PDB entry 8TW7 | electron microscopy, 3.80 A resolution | chains 5 and 1 of the 8 polymer chains in the assembly

== Chain 5 ==
Protein: Replication factor C subunit 5
From: Saccharomyces cerevisiae
UniProt: P38251 (RFC5_YEAST); residues 4-353 here = UniProt positions 4-353
Chain sequence (354 residues; each row starts with the number of its first residue):
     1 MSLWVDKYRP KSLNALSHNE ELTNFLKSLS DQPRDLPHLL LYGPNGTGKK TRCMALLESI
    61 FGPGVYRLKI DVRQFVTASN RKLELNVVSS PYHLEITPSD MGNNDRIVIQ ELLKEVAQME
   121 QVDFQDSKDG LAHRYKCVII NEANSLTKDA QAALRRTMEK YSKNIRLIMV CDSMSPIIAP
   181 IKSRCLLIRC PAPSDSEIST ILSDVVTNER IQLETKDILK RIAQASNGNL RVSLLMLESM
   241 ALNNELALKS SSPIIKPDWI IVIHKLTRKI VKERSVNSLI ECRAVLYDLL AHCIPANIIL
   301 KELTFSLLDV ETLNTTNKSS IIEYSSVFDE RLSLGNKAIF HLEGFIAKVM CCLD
Disordered / not traced: 1-3, 118-132, 354
Sequence notes: initiating methionine (1); expression tag (2-3, 354)
Ligand contacts: ADP (adenosine-5'-diphosphate): Val-5, Tyr-8, Arg-9, Pro-10, Ala-15, Leu-16, Ser-17, His-18, Gly-46, Thr-47, Gly-48, Lys-49, Lys-50, Thr-51, Ile-201, Leu-230, Arg-231, Leu-234
Curated features (UniProtKB/Swiss-Prot):
  - binding site (ATP): Val-5, Ser-17, Gly-43 to Thr-51, Arg-231

== Chain 1 ==
Protein: Chromosome transmission fidelity protein 18
From: Saccharomyces cerevisiae
UniProt: P49956 (CTF18_YEAST); numbering as in UniProt (aligned over 386-643)
Chain sequence (258 residues; each row starts with the number of its first residue):
   386 NTWASSNKDS PISWFKIVNQ LFRKDPHRDI KEQFYELLNQ VELNGNSDRI LQGCFNIFPY
   446 VKYSDNGIRK PANISDWLFF HDLMYQSMYA HNGELLRYSA LVPLVFFQTF GDIANKDDIR
   506 MKNSEYEQRE LKRANSDIVS LIMRHISVQS PLMASFTDRK SLIFEILPYL DSMISSDFNK
   566 IRNLKLKQAI MEELVQLLKS FQLNLIQNRS EGFDVRGGLT IDPPIDEVVL LNPKHINEVQ
   626 HKRANNLSSL LAKIEENR

== Chain 5 / chain 1 interface ==
Pairs across the interface (58):
  Trp-4(5) / Leu-555(1)  hydrophobic
  Trp-4(5) / Met-558(1)  hydrophobic
  Trp-4(5) / Leu-582(1)  hydrophobic
  Trp-4(5) / Phe-586(1)  hydrophobic
  Asp-6(5) / Met-538(1)
  Lys-7(5) / Gln-581(1)
  Arg-9(5) / Leu-537(1)
  Arg-9(5) / Met-538(1)
  Lys-11(5) / Leu-537(1)
  Lys-50(5) / Ser-540(1)
  Tyr-66(5) / Pro-536(1)
  Leu-68(5) / Pro-536(1)
  Glu-95(5) / Ser-540(1)
  Asn-141(5) / Ser-540(1)
  Leu-235(5) / Ile-551(1)  hydrophobic
  Leu-235(5) / Tyr-554(1)  hydrophobic
  Glu-238(5) / Met-558(1)
  Ser-239(5) / Tyr-554(1)
  Ser-239(5) / Met-558(1)
  Leu-242(5) / Met-558(1)  hydrophobic
  Leu-242(5) / Ser-561(1)
  Glu-245(5) / Ile-566(1)
  Leu-246(5) / Leu-571(1)  hydrophobic
  Ile-255(5) / Tyr-554(1)
  Pro-257(5) / Phe-549(1)
  Pro-257(5) / Tyr-554(1)
  Asp-258(5) / Pro-553(1)
  Asp-258(5) / Val-614(1)
  Trp-259(5) / Phe-549(1)  hydrogen bond (side chain-backbone)
  Val-276(5) / Pro-444(1)
  Ile-280(5) / Pro-444(1)
  Ile-280(5) / Tyr-445(1)
  Asp-288(5) / Leu-616(1)
  Ala-291(5) / Gln-513(1)
  Ala-291(5) / Leu-516(1)  hydrophobic
  Ala-291(5) / Asn-520(1)  hydrogen bond (backbone-side chain)
  His-292(5) / Val-613(1)
  Cys-293(5) / Asn-520(1)
  Cys-293(5) / Val-524(1)  hydrophobic
  Cys-293(5) / Ile-548(1)
  Cys-293(5) / Val-613(1)  hydrophobic
  Pro-295(5) / Lys-545(1)
  Phe-328(5) / Ser-460(1)
  Phe-328(5) / Asp-461(1)
  Arg-331(5) / Asp-461(1)  salt bridge
  Arg-331(5) / Phe-464(1)
  Leu-334(5) / Gln-471(1)
  Lys-337(5) / Asp-467(1)
  Lys-337(5) / Glu-510(1)
  Phe-340(5) / Phe-440(1)  hydrophobic
  Phe-340(5) / Asp-467(1)
  Phe-340(5) / Glu-510(1)
  His-341(5) / Phe-464(1)
  His-341(5) / Asp-467(1)  salt bridge
  Gly-344(5) / Ser-460(1)
  Ala-347(5) / Pro-456(1)  hydrophobic
  Cys-351(5) / Gly-452(1)
  Cys-351(5) / Arg-454(1)
Interface residues without a listed pair, chain 5 (48 interface residues in all): Met-54, Ile-70, Glu-209, Met-236, Lys-256, Val-262, Leu-279, Tyr-287, Ile-298, Gly-335, Asn-336, Lys-348
Interface residues without a listed pair, chain 1 (54 interface residues in all): Asp-433, Leu-436, Tyr-448, Asp-450, Ile-453, Ala-457, Leu-463, Ser-509, Ser-521, Ser-532, Val-533, Phe-541, Glu-550, Ser-557, Lys-565, Glu-578, Asn-617

== In short ==
48 residues of chain 5 face 54 of chain 1 across their interface; the contacts include 2 hydrogen bonds and 2
salt bridges. Polar contacts include Arg-331(5)/Asp-461(1), His-341(5)/Asp-467(1) and Trp-259(5)/Phe-549(1).
Ligands of chain 5: ADP. Curated annotation (UniProt) lists 12 ATP-binding residues on chain 5.
Here chain 5 is Replication factor C subunit 5 and chain 1 is Chromosome transmission fidelity protein 18,
both from Saccharomyces cerevisiae. Entry 8TW7 (Cryo-EM structure of S. cerevisiae Ctf18-RFC-PCNA complex in
Apo state conformation I) was determined by electron microscopy, deposited together with 9B8R, 8TW8, 8TW9,
8TWA and 8TWB.
